PDB entry 6O7X | electron microscopy, 8.70 A resolution (very low resolution: no residue pairs are listed; an interface is given only as per-side residue counts) | chains E and F of the 31 polymer chains in the assembly

== Chain E ==
Protein: Vacuolar ATP synthase catalytic subunit A
Source organism: Saccharomyces cerevisiae (strain RM11-1a)
UniProtKB: B3LH69 (B3LH69_YEAS1); residues 0-616 here correspond to UniProt positions 1-617 (UniProt number = residue number + 1)
Amino-acid sequence (639 residues; each row starts with the number of its first residue; numbering starts at 0):
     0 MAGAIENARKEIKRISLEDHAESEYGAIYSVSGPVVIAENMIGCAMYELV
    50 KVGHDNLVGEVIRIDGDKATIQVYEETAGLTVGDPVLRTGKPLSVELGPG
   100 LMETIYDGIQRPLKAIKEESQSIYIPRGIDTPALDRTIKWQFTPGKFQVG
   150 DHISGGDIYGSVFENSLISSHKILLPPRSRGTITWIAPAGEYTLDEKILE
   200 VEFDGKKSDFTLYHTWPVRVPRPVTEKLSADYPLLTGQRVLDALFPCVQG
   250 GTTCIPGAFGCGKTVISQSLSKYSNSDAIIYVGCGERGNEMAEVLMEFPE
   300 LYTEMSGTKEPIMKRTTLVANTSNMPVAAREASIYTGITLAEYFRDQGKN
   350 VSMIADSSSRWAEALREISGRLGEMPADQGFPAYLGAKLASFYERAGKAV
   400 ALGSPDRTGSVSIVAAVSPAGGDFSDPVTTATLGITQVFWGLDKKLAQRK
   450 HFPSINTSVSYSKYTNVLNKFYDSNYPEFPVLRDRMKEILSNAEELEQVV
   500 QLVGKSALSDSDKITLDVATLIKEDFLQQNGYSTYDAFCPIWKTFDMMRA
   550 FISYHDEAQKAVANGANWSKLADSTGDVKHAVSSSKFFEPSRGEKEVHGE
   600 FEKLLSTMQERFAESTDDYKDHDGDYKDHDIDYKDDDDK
Disordered / not traced: 0-23, 617-638

== Chain F ==
Protein: V-type proton ATPase subunit B
Source organism: Saccharomyces cerevisiae (strain ATCC 204508 / S288c)
UniProtKB: P16140 (VATB_YEAST); residue numbers follow UniProt; this construct covers 1-517
Amino-acid sequence (517 residues; row label = number of the first residue in the row):
     1 MVLSDKELFAINKKAVEQGFNVKPRLNYNTVSGVNGPLVILEKVKFPRYN
    51 EIVNLTLPDGTVRQGQVLEIRGDRAIVQVFEGTSGIDVKKTTVEFTGESL
   101 RIPVSEDMLGRIFDGSGRPIDNGPKVFAEDYLDINGSPINPYARIYPEEM
   151 ISTGVSAIDTMNSIARGQKIPIFSASGLPHNEIAAQICRQAGLVRPTKDV
   201 HDGHEENFSIVFAAMGVNLETARFFKQDFEENGSLERTSLFLNLANDPTI
   251 ERIITPRLALTTAEYLAYQTERHVLTILTDMSSYADALREVSAAREEVPG
   301 RRGYPGYMYTDLSTIYERAGRVEGRNGSITQIPILTMPNDDITHPIPDLT
   351 GYITEGQIFVDRQLHNKGIYPPINVLPSLSRLMKSAIGEGMTRKDHGDVS
   401 NQLYAKYAIGKDAAAMKAVVGEEALSIEDKLSLEFLEKFEKTFITQGAYE
   451 DRTVFESLDQAWSLLRIYPKEMLNRISPKILDEFYDRARDDADEDEEDPD
   501 TRSSGKKKDASQEESLI
Disordered / not traced: 1-28, 486-517
Curated features (UniProtKB/Swiss-Prot):
  - binding site (ATP): Arg381
  - modified residue (Phosphoserine): Ser4, Ser137, Ser503, Ser504, Ser511, Ser515
  - cross-link (Glycyl lysine isopeptide (Lys-Gly)): Lys14 (interchain with G-Cter in ubiquitin), Lys508 (interchain with G-Cter in ubiquitin)

== Chain E / chain F interface ==
At this resolution (9 A) residue pairs are not listed: 29 residues of chain E and 29 of chain F lie at the interface.

== Summary ==
Chain E and chain F each contribute 29 residues to their interface. UniProt lists ATP-binding residue
Arg381(F) on chain F.
Chain E is Vacuolar ATP synthase catalytic subunit A (Saccharomyces cerevisiae (strain RM11-1a)) and chain F
is V-type proton ATPase subunit B (Saccharomyces cerevisiae (strain ATCC 204508 / S288c)); the structure,
Saccharomyces cerevisiae V-ATPase Stv1-V1VO State 3, was determined by electron microscopy (same publication
as 6O7T, 6O7U, 6O7V and 6O7W).
